9BTH - chains H and G of the 8 polymer chains in the assembly; structure by electron microscopy, 4.20 A resolution (low resolution: residue-level contacts below are approximate; hydrogen-bond / salt-bridge calls are withheld).

Chain H:
Protein: Heavy
From: Macaca mulatta
Amino-acid sequence (244 residues; numbered 1 to 225 plus 19 insertion-coded residues; the number before each row is that of its first residue; a row labelled like 35A-35B holds insertion residues (35A, then the next letters in order)):
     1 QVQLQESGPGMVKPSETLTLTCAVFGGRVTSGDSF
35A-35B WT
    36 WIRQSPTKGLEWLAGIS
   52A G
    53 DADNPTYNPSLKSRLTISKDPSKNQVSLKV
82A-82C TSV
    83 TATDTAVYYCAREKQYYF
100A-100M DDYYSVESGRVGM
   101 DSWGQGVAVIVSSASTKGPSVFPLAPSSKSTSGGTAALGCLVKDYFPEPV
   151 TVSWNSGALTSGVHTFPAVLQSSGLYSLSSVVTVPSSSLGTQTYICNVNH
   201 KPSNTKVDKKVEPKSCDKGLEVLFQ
Unresolved in the structure: 114-225
Modified residues: Tyr100C (O-sulfo-L-tyrosine; TYS)
Cystine bridges: Cys22-Cys92
What the authors report for this chain:
  - post-translational modification sites: Tyr100C

Chain G:
Protein: Envelope glycoprotein gp120
From: Human immunodeficiency virus 1
UniProt: A0A0N9FF17 (A0A0N9FF17_9HIV1); the construct lacks a stretch of the UniProt sequence and is renumbered around it, so the offset changes along the chain: 33-136 = UniProt 29-132; 144-185 = UniProt 133-174; 187-309 = UniProt 179-301; 312-321 = UniProt 302-311; 4 more segments
Amino-acid sequence (471 residues; each row starts with the number of its first residue; note: 23 numbers in that range are skipped by the numbering (no residue carries them; nothing is unmodelled there); a row labelled like 185A-185D holds insertion residues (185A, then the next letters in order)):
    33 GLWVTVYYGVPVWREAKTTLFCASDAKSYEKEVHNVWATHACVPTDPNPQ
    83 ELVLENVTENFNMWKNDMVDQMHEDIISLWDQSLKPCVKLTPLCVTLNCS
   133 DAKV
   144 NATYKGTREEIKNCSFNATTELRDKKRREYALFYRLDIVPLS
185A-185D GEGN
   187 NNSEYRLINCNTSVITQICPKVTFDPIPIHYCAPAGYAILKCNNKTFNGT
   237 GPCNNVSTVQCTHGIKPVVSTQLLLNGSLAEEEIIIRSENLTDNVKTIIV
   287 HLNESVEITCTRPNNMTRKSVRI
   312 GPGQTFYALG
  321A D
   322 IIGDIRQPHCNISEIKWEKTLQRVSEKLREHF
   356 NKTIIFNQSSGGDLEITTHSFNCGGEFFYCNTSDLFFNKTFNE
398A-398H TYSTGSNS
   402 T
   406 NST
   414 ITLPCRIKQIINMWQEVGRAMYAPPIAGNITCKSNITGLLLTRDGGGNNS
   464 TKETFRPGGGNMRDNWRSELYKYKVVEVKPLGIAPTECNRTVVQRRRRRR
Unresolved in the structure: 62-63, 144-151, 185A-185D, 398A-398H, 458-463, 505-513
Construct notes: conflict Ile204 (Ala196 in A0A0N9FF17), Met302 (Asn294 in A0A0N9FF17), Leu320 (Thr310 in A0A0N9FF17), Pro329 (Ala320 in A0A0N9FF17), Pro437 (Ser423 in A0A0N9FF17), Asn442 (Glu428 in A0A0N9FF17), Cys501 (Ala487 in A0A0N9FF17), Asn502 (Arg488 in A0A0N9FF17), Thr504 (Arg490 in A0A0N9FF17), Arg508 (Lys494 in A0A0N9FF17), Arg509 (Glu495 in A0A0N9FF17), Arg510 (Lys496 in A0A0N9FF17); expression tag (512-513)
Cystine bridges: Cys54-Cys74, Cys119-Cys205, Cys126-Cys196, Cys131-Cys157, Cys218-Cys247, Cys228-Cys239, Cys296-Cys331, Cys385-Cys418
Covalent attachments: N-acetylglucosamine (NAG) linked to Asn88, Asn130, Asn156, Asn197, Asn230, Asn234, Asn241, Asn262, Asn276, Asn289, Asn301, Asn332, Asn356, Asn362, Asn386, Asn393, Asn442, Asn448, Asn502; glycan linked to Asn160

Interface between chain H and chain G:
Contacting residue pairs (10; chain H residue first):
  Asp100A(H) - Arg166(G)
  Tyr100C(H) - Arg166(G)
  Tyr100D(H) - Lys121(G)
  Tyr100D(H) - Thr123(G)
  Tyr100D(H) - Pro124(G)
  Tyr100D(H) - Thr162(G)
  Ser100E(H) - Thr162(G)
  Ser100E(H) - Arg166(G)
  Val100F(H) - Arg166(G)
  Val100F(H) - Asp167(G)
Other interface residues (no listed pair), chain H (6 interface residues in all): Glu100G
Other interface residues (no listed pair), chain G (7 interface residues in all): Lys169

In short:
The interface between chain H and chain G involves 6 residues on one side and 7 on the other. From the paper:
a modification site at Tyr100C(H).
Here chain H is Heavy (Macaca mulatta) and chain G is Envelope glycoprotein gp120 (Human immunodeficiency
virus 1). Entry 9BTH (Rhesus Fab 42056-a.01 in complex with CAP256SU.wk34 RnS SOSIP Env) was determined by
electron microscopy together with 9BNK, 9BNM, 9BNP, 9BTI, 9BTJ, 9BTL and 9BTV from the same study.
